PDB entry 5NF9 | X-ray diffraction, 1.87 A resolution | chain A

== Chain A ==
Name: Galectin-3
From: Homo sapiens
UniProtKB: P17931 (LEG3_HUMAN); residue numbers follow UniProt; this construct covers 106-250
Chain sequence (147 residues; row label = number of the first residue in the row):
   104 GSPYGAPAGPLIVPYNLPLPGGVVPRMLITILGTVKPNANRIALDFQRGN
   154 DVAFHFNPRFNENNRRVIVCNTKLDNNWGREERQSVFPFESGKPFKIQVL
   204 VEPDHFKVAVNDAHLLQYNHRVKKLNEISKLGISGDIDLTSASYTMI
Not modelled in the structure: 104-112
Sequence notes: expression tag (104-105)
Residues lining bound ligands: 8VW (N-[(2R,3R,4R,5S,6R)-2-acetamido-6-(hydroxymethyl)-5-[(2S,3R,4S,5R,6R)-6-(hydroxymethyl)-3,4,5-tris(oxidanyl)oxan-2-yl]oxy-4-oxidanyl-oxan-3-yl]-3-methoxy-benzamide): His-158, Asn-160, Arg-162, Glu-165, Asn-166, Val-172, Asn-174, Trp-181, Glu-184, Arg-186

== Summary ==
Ligands of chain A: compound 8VW.
Chain A is Galectin-3 (Homo sapiens); the structure, Structure of Galectin-3 CRD in complex with compound 2,
was determined by X-ray diffraction, deposited together with 5NF7, 5NFA, 5NFB and 5NFC.
